Entry 1JU5 (solution NMR); this record covers chains A and B of the 3 polymer chains in the assembly.

[Chain A]
Protein: Crk
Source organism: Homo sapiens
Notes: fragment: Crk SH2 domain
UniProtKB: P46108 (CRK_HUMAN); numbering as in UniProt (aligned over 12-120)
Chain sequence (109 residues; each row starts with the number of its first residue):
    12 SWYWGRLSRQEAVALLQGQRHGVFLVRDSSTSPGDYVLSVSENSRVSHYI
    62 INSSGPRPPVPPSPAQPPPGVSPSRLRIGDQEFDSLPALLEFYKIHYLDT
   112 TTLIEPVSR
Swiss-Prot annotation at these positions:
  - modified residue: Ser40 (Phosphoserine), Ser41 (Phosphoserine), Ser74 (Phosphoserine), Ser83 (Phosphoserine), Tyr108 (Phosphotyrosine)

[Chain B]
Protein: Crk
Source organism: Mus musculus
Notes: fragment: Crk phosphopeptide
UniProtKB: Q64010 (CRK_MOUSE); residues 217-228 here = UniProt positions 217-228
Chain sequence (13 residues; row label = number of the first residue in the row):
   217 EPGPYAQPSVNTK
Modified / non-standard residues: Tyr221 (o-phosphotyrosine; PTR)
Swiss-Prot annotation at these positions:
  - modified residue: Tyr221 (Phosphotyrosine)
What the authors report for this chain:
  - post-translational modification sites: Tyr221

[How chain A and chain B interact]
Residue-residue contacts - 14 pairs, chain A then chain B:
  Arg20(A) - Tyr221(B)
  Arg38(A) - Tyr221(B)
  Ser40(A) - Tyr221(B)
  Ser41(A) - Tyr221(B)
  Thr42(A) - Tyr221(B)
  Ser43(A) - Tyr221(B)
  His59(A) - Tyr221(B)
  Tyr60(A) - Ala222(B)
  Tyr60(A) - Pro224(B)
  Ile61(A) - Tyr221(B)
  Ile61(A) - Gln223(B)
  Gly90(A) - Pro224(B)
  Tyr104(A) - Pro224(B)
  Leu109(A) - Pro224(B)
Also at the interface, not in a pair above, chain A (15 interface residues in all): Val48, Ile89, Asp91
Interface features reported in the paper:
  - specific contacts: Arg20(A)-Tyr221(B) (hydrogen bond), Arg38(A)-Tyr221(B) (hydrogen bond), Ser41(A)-Tyr221(B) (hydrogen bond), Tyr60(A)-Pro224(B) (hydrophobic contact), Ile89(A)-Pro224(B) (hydrophobic contact), Leu109(A)-Pro224(B) (hydrophobic contact)
  - interface residues, chain B: Tyr221(B), Pro224(B)

[Summary]
15 residues of chain A face 4 of chain B across their interface. The authors report hydrogen bonds between
Arg20(A) and Tyr221(B), Arg38(A) and Tyr221(B) and Ser41(A) and Tyr221(B); hydrophobic contacts between
Tyr60(A) and Pro224(B), Ile89(A) and Pro224(B) and Leu109(A) and Pro224(B). From the paper: interface residues
Tyr221(B) and Pro224(B); a modification site at Tyr221(B).
Chain A is Crk (Homo sapiens) and chain B is Crk (Mus musculus); the structure, Ternary complex of an Crk SH2
domain, Crk-derived phophopeptide, and Abl SH3 domain by NMR spectroscopy, was determined by solution NMR.
